7SL8 - chains A and B; structure by electron microscopy, 3.40 A resolution.

Chain A:
Protein: Sodium/glucose cotransporter 1
From: Homo sapiens
Amino-acid sequence (673 residues; row label = number of the first residue in the row):
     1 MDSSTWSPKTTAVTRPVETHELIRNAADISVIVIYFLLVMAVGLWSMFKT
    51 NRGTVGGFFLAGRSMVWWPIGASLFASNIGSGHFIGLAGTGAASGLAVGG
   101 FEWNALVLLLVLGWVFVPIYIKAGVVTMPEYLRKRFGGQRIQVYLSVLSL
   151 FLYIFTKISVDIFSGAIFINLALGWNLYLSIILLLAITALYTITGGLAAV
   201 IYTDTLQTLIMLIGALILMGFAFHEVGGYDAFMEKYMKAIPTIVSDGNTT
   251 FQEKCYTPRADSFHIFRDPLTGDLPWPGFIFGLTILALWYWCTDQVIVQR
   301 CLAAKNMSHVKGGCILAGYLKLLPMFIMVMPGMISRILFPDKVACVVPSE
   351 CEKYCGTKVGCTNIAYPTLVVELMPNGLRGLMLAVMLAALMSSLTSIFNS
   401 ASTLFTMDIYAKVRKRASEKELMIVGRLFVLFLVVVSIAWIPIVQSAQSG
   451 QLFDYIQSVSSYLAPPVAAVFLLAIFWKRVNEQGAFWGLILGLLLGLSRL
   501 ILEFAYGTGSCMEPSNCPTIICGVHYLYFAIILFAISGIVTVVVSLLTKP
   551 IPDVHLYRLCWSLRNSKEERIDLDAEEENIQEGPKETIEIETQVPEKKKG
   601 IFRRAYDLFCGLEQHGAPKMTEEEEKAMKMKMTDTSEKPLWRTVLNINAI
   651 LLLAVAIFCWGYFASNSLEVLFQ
Unresolved in the structure: 1-19, 50-62, 572-629, 673
Disulfides: Cys255-Cys511, Cys345-Cys351, Cys355-Cys361, Cys517-Cys522
What the authors report for this chain:
  - binding site for cholesterol: Trp67 (from molecular simulation)
  - contacts within the chain: Glu102-Lys321 (salt bridge) (from molecular simulation)

Chain B:
Protein: nanobody Nb1
From: synthetic construct
Notes: antibody fragment or engineered binder
Amino-acid sequence (126 residues; row label = number of the first residue in the row):
     1 MAQVQLQESGGGLVQAGGSLRLSCAASGTIFVFDKMGWYRQAPGKEREFV
    51 ATISRGGSTNYADSVKGRFTISRDNAKNTVYLQMNSLKPEDTAVYYCAVR
   101 YTPWRRYSYWGQGTQVTVSSHHHHHH
Unresolved in the structure: 1-3, 122-126
Disulfides: Cys24-Cys97

How chain A and chain B interact:
Pairs across the interface (24; chain A residue first):
  Tyr229(A) with Arg105(B)
  Asp230(A) with Tyr101(B); Arg105(B), salt bridge; Ser108(B)
  Met233(A) with Phe31(B); Arg105(B)
  Glu234(A) with Ile30(B); Tyr101(B), hydrogen bond; Tyr109(B), hydrogen bond
  Met237(A) with Phe31(B), hydrophobic
  Tyr662(A) with Trp104(B), hydrophobic
  Asn666(A) with Thr102(B); Pro103(B)
  Leu668(A) with Phe31(B), hydrophobic; Tyr101(B)
  Glu669(A) with Phe31(B); Val32(B), hydrogen bond (backbone-backbone); Arg55(B), salt bridge
  Val670(A) with Ile30(B); Phe31(B), hydrophobic; Val32(B)
  Leu671(A) with Ile30(B), hydrogen bond (backbone-backbone); Phe31(B); Val32(B), hydrophobic
Interface residues without a listed pair, chain B (14 interface residues in all): Val4, Thr29, Asn78

Overview:
The interface between chain A and chain B involves 11 residues on one side and 14 on the other, with 4
hydrogen bonds and 2 salt bridges. Among the polar pairs are Asp230(A)-Arg105(B), Glu669(A)-Arg55(B) and
Glu234(A)-Tyr101(B). The paper reports a binding site for cholesterol at Trp67(A); contacts within the chain
involving Lys321(A) and Glu102(A).
Chain A is Sodium/glucose cotransporter 1 (Homo sapiens) and chain B is nanobody Nb1 (synthetic construct);
the structure, CryoEM structure of SGLT1 at 3.4 A resolution, was determined by electron microscopy, deposited
together with 7SL9 and 7SLA.
